PDB entry 7D3K | electron microscopy, 3.90 A resolution | chains 2 and H of the 6 polymer chains in the assembly

Chain 2:
Protein: O/tibet/99 VP2
Organism: Foot-and-mouth disease virus
Sequence (218 residues; numbered 1 to 218; the number before each row is that of its first residue):
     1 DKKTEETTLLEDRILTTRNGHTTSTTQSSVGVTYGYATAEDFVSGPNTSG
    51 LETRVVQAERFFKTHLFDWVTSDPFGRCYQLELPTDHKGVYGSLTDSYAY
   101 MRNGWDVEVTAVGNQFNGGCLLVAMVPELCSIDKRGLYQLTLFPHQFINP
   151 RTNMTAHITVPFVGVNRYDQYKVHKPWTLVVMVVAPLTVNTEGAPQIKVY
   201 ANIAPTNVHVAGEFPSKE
Disordered / not traced: 1-12

Chain H:
Protein: B77 vh
Organism: Bos taurus
Sequence (124 residues; row label = number of the first residue in the row):
     1 QVQLRESGPSLVKPSQTLSLTCTISGFSLSSYTIGWVRQAPGKALEWIGD
    51 MSNGGMPYYNPALKSRLSITKHNSKSQVRLSVSSVTPEDTATYYCAKSRY
   101 TGDGSIGLYGVDAWGQGLLITVSS
Disordered / not traced: 1-6, 116-124

How chain 2 and chain H interact:
Pairs across the interface (16):
  V70(2) - L108(H)  hydrophobic
  T71(2) - T101(H)  hydrogen bond
  T71(2) - G104(H)
  S72(2) - T101(H)
  S72(2) - G102(H)
  S72(2) - V111(H)
  S72(2) - D112(H)
  S72(2) - W114(H)
  P74(2) - D112(H)
  R77(2) - D112(H)  salt bridge
  N190(2) - M56(H)
  P195(2) - Y58(H)  hydrophobic
  P195(2) - G104(H)
  P195(2) - S105(H)
  Q196(2) - S105(H)  hydrogen bond
  Q196(2) - I106(H)
The authors on this interface:
  - interface residues, chain 2: T71(2), S72(2), N190(2), Q196(2)
  - hot spots on chain 2 (mutagenesis) - N190S: abolished binding to B77 vh (chain H)
  - interface residues, chain H: M56(H), T101(H), S105(H), L108(H), W114(H)

Overview:
Chain 2 and chain H form an interface of 8 and 11 residues respectively; the contacts include 2 hydrogen bonds
and 1 salt bridge. Among the polar pairs are R77(2)-D112(H), T71(2)-T101(H) and Q196(2)-S105(H). From the
paper: N190S of chain 2 abolishes binding to B77 vh (chain H); interface residues T71(2), S72(2) and M56(H)
among others.
Chain 2 is O/tibet/99 VP2 (Foot-and-mouth disease virus) and chain H is B77 vh (Bos taurus); the structure,
Foot and mouth disease virus O/tibet/99-bound the single chain fragmen antibody B77, was determined by
electron microscopy (same publication as 7D3L, 7D3M and 7D3R).
